7C97 - chains K and G of the 11 polymer chains in the assembly; structure by electron microscopy, 3.68 A resolution.

Chain K:
Name: DNA-directed RNA polymerase subunit alpha
Organism: Escherichia coli
Notes: EC 2.7.7.6
Reference sequence: F4VJT6 (F4VJT6_ECOLX); residue numbers follow UniProt; this construct covers 1-329
Amino-acid sequence (329 residues; row label = number of the first residue in the row):
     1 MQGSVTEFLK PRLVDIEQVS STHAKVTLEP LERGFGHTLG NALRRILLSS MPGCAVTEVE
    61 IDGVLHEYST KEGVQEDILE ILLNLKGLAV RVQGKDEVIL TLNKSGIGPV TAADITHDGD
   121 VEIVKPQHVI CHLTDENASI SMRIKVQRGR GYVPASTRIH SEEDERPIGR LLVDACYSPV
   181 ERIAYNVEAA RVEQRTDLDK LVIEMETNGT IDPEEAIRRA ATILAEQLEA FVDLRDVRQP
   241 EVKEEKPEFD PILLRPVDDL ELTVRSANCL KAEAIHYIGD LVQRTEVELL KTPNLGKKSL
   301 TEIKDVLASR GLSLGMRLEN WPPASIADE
Unresolved in the structure: 1-249, 290-297, 325-329

Chain G:
Molecule: 63-nt DNA strand
Sequence (63 nucleotides; each row starts with the number of its first residue; numbers below 1 keep their minus sign (DT-2 is residue -2)):
    -2 TCCCCTGCAT CCGTGACAGC TCCCATTATA GCACAATTTA ACACTTTTGT CAATCATTTT
    58 GTT
Unresolved in the structure: -2 to -1, 14-25, 29

Chain K / chain G interface:
Residue-residue contacts (8; chain K residue first):
  Arg265(K) - DT56(G)  phosphate contact
  Cys269(K) - DT56(G)  phosphate contact
  Cys269(K) - DT57(G)  phosphate contact
  Leu289(K) - DG58(G)  phosphate contact
  Lys298(K) - DT55(G)  hydrogen bond to the phosphate
  Lys298(K) - DT56(G)  base contact
  Ser299(K) - DT56(G)  phosphate contact
  Ser299(K) - DT57(G)  hydrogen bond to the phosphate
Also at the interface, not in a pair above, chain K (6 interface residues in all): Ser266

Summary:
6 residues of chain K and 4 residues of chain G are in contact, with 2 hydrogen bonds. Among the polar pairs
are Lys298(K)-DT55(G) and Ser299(K)-DT57(G).
Here chain K is DNA-directed RNA polymerase subunit alpha (Escherichia coli) and chain G is a 63-nt DNA
strand. Entry 7C97 (Cryo-EM structure of an Escherichia coli RNAP-promoter open complex (RPo) with SspA) was
determined by electron microscopy.
